PDB entry 7K0O | electron microscopy, 3.10 A resolution | chains A and H of the 8 polymer chains in the assembly

== Chain A ==
Protein: Serine palmitoyltransferase 1
Source organism: Homo sapiens
Notes: EC 2.3.1.50
UniProt: O15269 (SPTC1_HUMAN); residues 1-473 here = UniProt positions 1-473
Chain sequence (473 residues; each row starts with the number of its first residue):
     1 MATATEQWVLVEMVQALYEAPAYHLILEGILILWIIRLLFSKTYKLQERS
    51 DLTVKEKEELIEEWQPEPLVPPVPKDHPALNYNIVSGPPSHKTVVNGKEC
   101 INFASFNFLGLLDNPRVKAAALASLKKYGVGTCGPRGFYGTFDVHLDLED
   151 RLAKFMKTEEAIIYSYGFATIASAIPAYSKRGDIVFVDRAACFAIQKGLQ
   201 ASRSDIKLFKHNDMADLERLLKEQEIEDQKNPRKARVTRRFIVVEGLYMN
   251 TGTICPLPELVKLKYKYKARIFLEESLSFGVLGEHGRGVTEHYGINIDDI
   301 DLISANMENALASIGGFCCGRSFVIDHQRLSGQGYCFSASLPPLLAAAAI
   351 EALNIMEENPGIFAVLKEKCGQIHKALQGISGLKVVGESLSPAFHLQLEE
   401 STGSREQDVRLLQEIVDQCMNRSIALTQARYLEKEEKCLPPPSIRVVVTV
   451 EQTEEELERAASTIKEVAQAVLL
Disordered / not traced: 1-9
UniProt features mapped onto this chain:
  - modified residue: Tyr-164 (Phosphotyrosine)
Reported in the primary citation:
  - conformationally variable residues (helix shift): Ile-30
  - post-translational modification sites: Tyr-164 (citing earlier work)
  - disease-associated variants - A20S, S331F, S331Y: decreased binding to ORM1-like protein 3 (chain H) (proposed by the authors, not directly observed)
  - disease-associated variants - A20S, S331F, S331Y (proposed by the authors, not directly observed)

== Chain H ==
Protein: ORM1-like protein 3
Source organism: Homo sapiens
UniProt: Q8N138 (ORML3_HUMAN); numbering as in UniProt (aligned over 1-153)
Chain sequence (153 residues; each row starts with the number of its first residue):
     1 MNVGTAHSEVNPNTRVMNSRGIWLSYVLAIGLLHIVLLSIPFVSVPVVWT
    51 LTNLIHNMGMYIFLHTVKGTPFETPDQGKARLLTHWEQMDYGVQFTASRK
   101 FLTITPIVLYFLTSFYTKYDQIHFVLNTVSLMSVLIPKLPQLHGVRIFGI
   151 NKY
UniProt features mapped onto this chain:
  - region: Met-1 to Met-17 (Important for ceramide level-sensing)
  - modified residue: Pro-137 (Hydroxyproline)

== How chain A and chain H interact ==
Pairs across the interface (35):
  Ala-16(A) / Tyr-119(H)
  Ala-20(A) / Tyr-119(H)  hydrophobic
  Tyr-23(A) / Gln-121(H)
  His-24(A) / Tyr-110(H)
  His-24(A) / Ser-114(H)
  His-24(A) / Tyr-119(H)
  His-24(A) / Phe-124(H)
  Leu-27(A) / Tyr-110(H)
  Leu-27(A) / Phe-124(H)  hydrophobic
  Leu-27(A) / Thr-128(H)
  Glu-28(A) / Phe-111(H)
  Glu-28(A) / Ser-114(H)
  Glu-28(A) / Tyr-119(H)  hydrogen bond
  Leu-31(A) / Tyr-110(H)  hydrophobic
  Leu-31(A) / Phe-111(H)  hydrophobic
  Leu-31(A) / Leu-131(H)  hydrophobic
  Trp-34(A) / Leu-139(H)  hydrophobic
  Ile-35(A) / Ile-107(H)  hydrophobic
  Leu-38(A) / Lys-100(H)
  Leu-38(A) / Thr-103(H)
  Ser-41(A) / Phe-95(H)
  Ser-41(A) / Lys-100(H)  hydrogen bond (backbone-side chain)
  Thr-43(A) / Phe-95(H)
  Tyr-44(A) / Phe-95(H)
  Tyr-44(A) / Thr-96(H)
  Tyr-44(A) / Lys-100(H)
  Lys-45(A) / Val-93(H)
  Lys-45(A) / Gln-94(H)  hydrogen bond (backbone-backbone)
  Lys-45(A) / Phe-95(H)
  Lys-45(A) / Pro-140(H)
  Leu-46(A) / Gly-92(H)
  Leu-46(A) / Val-93(H)  hydrophobic
  Gln-47(A) / Gly-92(H)
  Gln-47(A) / Gln-94(H)
  Gln-47(A) / Pro-140(H)
Also at the interface, not in a pair above, chain A (22 interface residues in all): Met-13, Leu-17, Pro-21, Leu-25, Ile-32, Leu-39
Also at the interface, not in a pair above, chain H (22 interface residues in all): Ile-104, Phe-115, Leu-135, His-143

== In short ==
The chain A/chain H interface involves 22 residues from each chain; the contacts include 3 hydrogen bonds.
Polar pairs include Glu-28(A)/Tyr-119(H), Ser-41(A)/Lys-100(H) and Lys-45(A)/Gln-94(H). The paper reports that
A20S, S331F and S331Y of chain A reduce binding to ORM1-like protein 3 (chain H); a modification site at
Tyr-164(A).
Here chain A is Serine palmitoyltransferase 1 and chain H is ORM1-like protein 3, both from Homo sapiens.
Entry 7K0O (Human serine palmitoyltransferase complex SPTLC1/SPLTC2/ssSPTa/ORMDL3, class 3) was determined by
electron microscopy, deposited together with 7K0I, 7K0J, 7K0K, 7K0L, 7K0M, 7K0N, 7K0P and 7K0Q.
